4WXZ - chains D and E of the 6 polymer chains in the assembly; structure by X-ray diffraction, 2.70 A resolution.

== Chain D (and E) ==
Name: Pyridoxal biosynthesis lyase PdxS
From: Geobacillus kaustophilus
Notes: EC 4.-.-.-; chain E of this document is another copy of the same molecule, construct and numbering; everything in this record applies to it too
Reference sequence: Q5L3Y2 (PDXS_GEOKA); numbering as in UniProt (aligned over 1-294)
Amino-acid sequence (304 residues; numbered -9 to 294; the number before each row is that of its first residue; numbers below 1 keep their minus sign (Glu-9 is residue -9)):
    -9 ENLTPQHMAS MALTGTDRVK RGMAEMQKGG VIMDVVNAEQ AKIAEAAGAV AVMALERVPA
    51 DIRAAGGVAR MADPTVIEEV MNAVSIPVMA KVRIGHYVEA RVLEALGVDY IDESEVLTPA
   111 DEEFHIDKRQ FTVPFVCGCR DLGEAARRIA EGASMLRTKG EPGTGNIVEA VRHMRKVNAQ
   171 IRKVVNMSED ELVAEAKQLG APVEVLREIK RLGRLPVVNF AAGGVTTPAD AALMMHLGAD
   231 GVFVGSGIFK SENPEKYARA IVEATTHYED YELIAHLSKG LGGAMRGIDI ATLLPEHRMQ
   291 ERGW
Disordered / not traced: -9 to 15, 47-56, 271-294 (chain E: -9 to 17, 47-56, 270-294)
Modified / non-standard residues: Lys81 ((2S)-2-azanyl-6-[[(3R,4R)-3,4-bis(oxidanyl)-2-oxidanylidene-5-phosphonooxy-pentyl]amino]hexanoic acid; L5P); Lys149 ((2S)-2-azanyl-6-[[(2R,4R)-1,4-bis(oxidanyl)-3-oxidanylidene-5-phosphonooxy-pentan-2-yl]amino]hexanoic acid; LRK)
Sequence notes: expression tag (-9 to 0); conflict Thr216 (Ala in Q5L3Y2)
Swiss-Prot annotation at these positions:
  - binding site (D-ribose 5-phosphate): Asp24, Gly153, Gly214, Gly235, Ser236
  - binding site (D-glyceraldehyde 3-phosphate): Arg165

== How chain D and chain E interact ==
Residue-residue contacts (25; chain D residue first):
  Phe114(D) - Glu181(E)
  Phe114(D) - Ala184(E)  hydrophobic
  Asp117(D) - Glu179(E)
  Asp117(D) - Asp180(E)
  Arg119(D) - Glu179(E)  salt bridge
  Arg119(D) - Arg197(E)
  Arg137(D) - Lys187(E)
  Ala140(D) - Arg197(E)  hydrogen bond (backbone-side chain)
  Glu141(D) - Val183(E)
  Lys149(D) - Lys187(E)
  Glu179(D) - Asp117(E)
  Glu179(D) - Arg119(E)  salt bridge
  Asp180(D) - Asp117(E)
  Glu181(D) - Phe114(E)
  Val183(D) - Arg137(E)
  Val183(D) - Glu141(E)
  Ala184(D) - Phe114(E)  hydrophobic
  Lys187(D) - Arg137(E)
  Lys187(D) - Lys149(E)
  Pro192(D) - Val193(E)  hydrophobic
  Val193(D) - Ala140(E)  hydrophobic
  Val193(D) - Pro192(E)  hydrophobic
  Glu194(D) - Glu194(E)
  Arg197(D) - Arg119(E)
  Arg197(D) - Ala140(E)  hydrogen bond (side chain-backbone)
Also at the interface, not in a pair above, chain D (20 interface residues in all): Glu113, His115, Gly190
Also at the interface, not in a pair above, chain E (19 interface residues in all): Glu113, His115

== In short ==
20 residues of chain D face 19 of chain E across their interface; the contacts include 2 hydrogen bonds and 2
salt bridges. Among the polar pairs are Arg119(D)-Glu179(E) and Ala140(D)-Arg197(E). UniProt lists 5 D-ribose
5-phosphate-binding residues and D-glyceraldehyde 3-phosphate-binding residue Arg165(D) on chain D.
Both chains are Pyridoxal biosynthesis lyase PdxS (Geobacillus kaustophilus). Entry 4WXZ (PdxS (G.
stearothermophilus) co-crystallized with R5P) was determined by X-ray diffraction, deposited together with
4WXY.
